4RTQ - chains A and G of the 3 polymer chains in the assembly; structure by X-ray diffraction, 2.00 A resolution.

Chain A:
Protein: DNA adenine methylase
Source organism: Escherichia coli
UniProt: H0Q7C9 (H0Q7C9_ECOLI); residues 1-278 here = UniProt positions 1-278
Chain sequence (298 residues; row label = number of the first residue in the row; numbers below 1 keep their minus sign (Met-19 is residue -19)):
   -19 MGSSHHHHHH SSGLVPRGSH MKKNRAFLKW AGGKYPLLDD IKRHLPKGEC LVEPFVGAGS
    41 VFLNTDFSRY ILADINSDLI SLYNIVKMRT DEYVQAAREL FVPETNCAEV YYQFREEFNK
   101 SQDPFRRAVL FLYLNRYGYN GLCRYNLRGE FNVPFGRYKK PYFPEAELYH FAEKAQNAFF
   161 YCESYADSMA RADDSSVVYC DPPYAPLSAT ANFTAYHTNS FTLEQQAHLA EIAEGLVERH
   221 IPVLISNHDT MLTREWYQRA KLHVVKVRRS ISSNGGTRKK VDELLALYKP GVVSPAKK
Unresolved in the structure: -19 to 2, 190-199, 247-260, 273-278
Differences from the reference sequence: expression tag (-19 to 0)
Ligand contacts: S-adenosylhomocysteine (SAH): Trp10, Ala11, Gly12, Pro34, Phe35, Gly37, Asp54, Ile55, Asn56, Leu59, Glu163, Ser164, Tyr165, Asp181, Pro182, Pro183, Tyr184, Phe201, Gln205
Reported in the primary citation:
  - binding site for the 12-nt DNA strand (chain G): Tyr119, Arg124

Chain G:
Molecule: 12-nt DNA strand
Sequence (12 nucleotides; row label = number of the first residue in the row):
     1 TTTAAGTTTA AG

How chain A and chain G interact:
Residue-residue contacts (12; chain A residue first):
  Tyr92(A) - DG12(G)  phosphate contact
  Arg95(A) - DG12(G)  salt bridge to the phosphate
  Arg124(A) - DA11(G)  hydrogen bond to the base
  Arg124(A) - DG12(G)  hydrogen bond to the base
  Asn126(A) - DA10(G)  phosphate contact
  Asn126(A) - DA11(G)  hydrogen bond to the phosphate
  Leu127(A) - DT9(G)  phosphate contact
  Leu127(A) - DA10(G)  hydrogen bond to the phosphate
  Asn132(A) - DA10(G)  sugar contact
  Asn132(A) - DA11(G)  hydrogen bond to the phosphate
  Asn132(A) - DG12(G)  phosphate contact
  Pro134(A) - DG12(G)  base contact
Also at the interface, not in a pair above, chain A (8 interface residues in all): Val133

Overview:
Chain A and chain G form an interface of 8 and 4 residues respectively; the contacts include 5 hydrogen bonds
and 1 salt bridge. Among the polar pairs are Arg124(A)-DA11(G), Arg124(A)-DG12(G) and Asn126(A)-DA11(G).
Ligands of chain A: S-adenosylhomocysteine. From the paper: a binding site for the 12-nt DNA strand (chain G)
at Tyr119(A) and Arg124(A).
Chain A is DNA adenine methylase (Escherichia coli) and chain G is a 12-nt DNA strand; the structure, Complex
of Escherichia coli DNA Adenine Methyltransferase (DAM) with AdoHcy and a 5-bp non-canonical site (GTTTA ...,
was determined by X-ray diffraction (same publication as 4RTJ, 4RTK, 4RTL, 4RTM, 4RTN, 4RTO and 3 further
entries).
